5GJM - chains A and B; structure by X-ray diffraction, 2.91 A resolution.

== Chain A (and B) ==
Name: Lysine/ornithine decarboxylase
Organism: Selenomonas ruminantium
Notes: EC 4.1.1.18; chain B of this document is another copy of the same molecule, construct and numbering; everything in this record applies to it too
UniProtKB: O50657 (DCLO_SELRU); residues 1-393 here = UniProt positions 1-393
Sequence (393 residues; each row starts with the number of its first residue):
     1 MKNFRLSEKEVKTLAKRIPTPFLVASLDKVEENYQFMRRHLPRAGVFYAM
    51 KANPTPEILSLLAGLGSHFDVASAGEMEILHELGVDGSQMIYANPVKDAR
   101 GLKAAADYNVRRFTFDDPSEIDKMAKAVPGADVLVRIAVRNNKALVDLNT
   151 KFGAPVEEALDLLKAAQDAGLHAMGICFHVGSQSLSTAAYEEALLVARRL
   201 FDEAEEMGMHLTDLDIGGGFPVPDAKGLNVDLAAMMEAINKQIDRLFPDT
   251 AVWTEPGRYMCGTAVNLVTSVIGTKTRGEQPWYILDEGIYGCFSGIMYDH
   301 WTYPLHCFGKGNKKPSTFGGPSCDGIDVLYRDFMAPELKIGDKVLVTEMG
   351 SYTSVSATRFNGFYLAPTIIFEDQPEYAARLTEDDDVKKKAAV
Unresolved in the structure: 1, 383-393 (chain B: 140-150, 223-224, 382-393)
Swiss-Prot annotation at these positions:
  - active site: C323 (Proton donor)
  - modified residue: K51 (N6-(pyridoxal phosphate)lysine)
  - mutagenesis: A44 to V46 (2-fold increase in substrate specificity towards ornithine. 5-fold increase in substrate specificity towards ornithine; when associated with D-54 ...), A52 (A52C: No change in substrate specificity), P54 (P54D: 3-fold increase in substrate specificity towards ornithine. 5-fold increase in substrate specificity towards ornithine; when associated with 44-V--P-46 ...), G319 (G319W: 7-fold increase in substrate specificity towards ornithine), S322 (S322A: 29-fold increase in substrate specificity towards ornithine. 70-fold increase in substrate specificity towards ornithine; when associated with 44-V--P-46 and D-54 ...), I326 (I326L: 16-fold increase in substrate specificity towards ornithine; when associated with T-322. 16-fold increase in substrate specificity towards ornithine; when associated with 44-V--P-46 ...), G350 (G350D: Loss of dimer formation and decarboxylase activity)

== Interface between chain A and chain B ==
Residue-residue contacts (93):
  P19(A) with R100(B)
  T20(A) with R100(B), hydrogen bond (backbone-side chain)
  K51(A) with N361(B)
  A72(A) with N361(B)
  S73(A) with N361(B), hydrogen bond (side chain-backbone); G362(B); F363(B)
  G75(A) with G362(B)
  E76(A) with N361(B); G362(B)
  E78(A) with Y364(B), hydrogen bond
  N94(A) with P321(B), hydrogen bond (side chain-backbone); C323(B)
  V96(A) with I272(B), hydrophobic; G273(B); I284(B), hydrophobic
  R100(A) with T20(B), hydrogen bond (side chain-backbone); P21(B)
  D116(A) with K275(B), salt bridge; R277(B), hydrogen bond (backbone-side chain)
  D117(A) with T274(B); K275(B); R277(B), salt bridge
  P118(A) with R277(B)
  S119(A) with T274(B), hydrogen bond (side chain-backbone); I340(B)
  K123(A) with I272(B), hydrogen bond (side chain-backbone)
  N149(A) with W282(B)
  K151(A) with K275(B); W282(B); G320(B), hydrogen bond (side chain-backbone); S322(B), hydrogen bond (side chain-backbone); D324(B); D327(B)
  F152(A) with S322(B); C323(B), hydrophobic; D324(B)
  A154(A) with R277(B)
  P155(A) with R277(B)
  E158(A) with R277(B), salt bridge
  L162(A) with R277(B)
  I272(A) with V96(B); K123(B), hydrogen bond (backbone-side chain)
  G273(A) with V96(B)
  T274(A) with D117(B); S119(B), hydrogen bond (backbone-side chain)
  K275(A) with D116(B), salt bridge; D117(B); F152(B)
  R277(A) with D116(B), hydrogen bond (side chain-backbone); G153(B); A154(B); P155(B); L162(B)
  I289(A) with Y298(B), hydrogen bond (backbone-side chain)
  Y290(A) with Y298(B), hydrophobic; S356(B)
  S294(A) with Y298(B)
  M297(A) with M297(B), hydrophobic
  Y298(A) with I289(B), hydrogen bond (side chain-backbone); Y290(B), hydrophobic; S294(B); M297(B), hydrophobic; Y298(B); I326(B), hydrophobic
  P321(A) with N94(B), hydrogen bond (backbone-side chain)
  S322(A) with N94(B)
  C323(A) with N94(B)
  I326(A) with Y298(B)
  I340(A) with S119(B)
  V355(A) with T358(B); F360(B)
  S356(A) with T358(B)
  A357(A) with T358(B)
  T358(A) with V355(B); S356(B); A357(B); T358(B)
  F360(A) with K51(B); Y352(B), hydrophobic; V355(B), hydrogen bond (backbone-backbone)
  N361(A) with K51(B); A72(B); S73(B), hydrogen bond (backbone-side chain); E76(B)
  G362(A) with S73(B), hydrogen bond (backbone-side chain); G75(B); E76(B)
  F363(A) with S73(B); N94(B)
  Y364(A) with G75(B); E78(B), hydrogen bond; R100(B)
Also at the interface, not in a pair above, chain A (60 interface residues in all): P21, A74, A93, K97, D98, T150, G153, T276, W282, I284, H300, Y352, R359
Also at the interface, not in a pair above, chain B (60 interface residues in all): P19, A74, P95, D98, E158, T276, H300, G319, G325, R359

== In short ==
Chain A and chain B each contribute 60 residues to their interface, with 20 hydrogen bonds and 4 salt bridges.
Polar contacts include D116(A)-K275(B), D117(A)-R277(B) and E158(A)-R277(B). UniProt lists active-site residue
C323(A) and 9 mutagenesis sites on chain A.
Both chains are Lysine/ornithine decarboxylase (Selenomonas ruminantium). Entry 5GJM (Crystal structure of
Lysine decarboxylase from Selenomonas ruminantium in C2 space group) was determined by X-ray diffraction
together with 5GJN and 5GJP from the same study.
